6L4A - chains E and I of the 26 polymer chains in the assembly; structure by electron microscopy, 12.30 A resolution (very low resolution: no residue pairs are listed; an interface is given only as per-side residue counts).

[Chain E]
Name: Histone H3.1
From: Homo sapiens
UniProt: P68431 (H31_HUMAN); residues 0-135 here correspond to UniProt positions 1-136 (UniProt number = residue number + 1)
Amino-acid sequence (139 residues; row label = number of the first residue in the row; numbers below 1 keep their minus sign (Gly-3 is residue -3)):
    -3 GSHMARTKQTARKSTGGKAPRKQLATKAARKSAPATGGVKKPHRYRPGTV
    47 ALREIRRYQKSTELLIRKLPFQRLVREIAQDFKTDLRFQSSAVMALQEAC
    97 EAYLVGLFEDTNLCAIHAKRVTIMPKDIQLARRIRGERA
Disordered / not traced: -3 to 38
Sequence notes: expression tag (-3 to -1)
Swiss-Prot annotation at these positions:
  - modified residue: Arg2 (Asymmetric dimethylarginine), Thr3 (Phosphothreonine), Lys4 (Allysine), Gln5 (5-glutamyl dopamine), Thr6 (Phosphothreonine), Arg8 (Citrulline), Lys9 (N6,N6,N6-trimethyllysine), Ser10 (ADP-ribosylserine), Thr11 (Phosphothreonine), Lys14 (N6-(2-hydroxyisobutyryl)lysine), Arg17 (Asymmetric dimethylarginine), Lys18 (N6-(2-hydroxyisobutyryl)lysine), Lys23 (N6-(2-hydroxyisobutyryl)lysine), Arg26 (Citrulline), Lys27 (N6,N6,N6-trimethyllysine), Ser28 (ADP-ribosylserine), Lys36 (N6,N6,N6-trimethyllysine), Lys37 (N6-methyllysine), Tyr41 (Phosphotyrosine), Lys56 (N6,N6,N6-trimethyllysine) and 8 more in UniProt
  - lipidation: Lys18 (N6-decanoyllysine)

[Chain I]
Molecule: 485-nt DNA strand
Sequence (485 nucleotides; each row starts with the number of its first residue; numbers below 1 keep their minus sign (DA-242 is residue -242)):
  -242 ATCAGAATCCCGGTGCCGAGGCCGCTCAATTGGTCGTAGACAGCTCTAGC
  -192 ACCGCTTAAACGCACGTACGCGCTGTCCCCCGCGTTTTAACCGCCAAGGG
  -142 GATTACTCCCTAGTCTCCAGGCACGTGTCAGATATATACATCGATTGGAT
   -92 AGGCCCGGACGGCCTGGATAATCAGAATCCCGGTGCCGAGGCCGCTCAAT
   -42 TGGTCGTAGACAGCTCTAGCACCGCTTAAACGCACGTACGCGCTGTCCCC
     8 CGCGTTTTAACCGCCAAGGGGATTACTCCCTAGTCTCCAGGCACGTGTCA
    58 GATATATACATCGATTGGATAGGCCCCAACGGCCTGGATAATCAGAATCC
   108 CGGTGCCGAGGCCGCTCAATTGGTCGTAGACAGCTCTAGCACCGCTTAAA
   158 CGCACGTACGCGCTGTCCCCCGCGTTTTAACCGCCAAGGGGATTACTCCC
   208 TAGTCTCCAGGCACGTGTCAGATATATACATCGAT

[How chain E and chain I interact]
At this resolution (12 A) residue pairs are not listed: 17 residues of chain E and 12 of chain I lie at the interface.

[In short]
17 residues of chain E face 12 of chain I across their interface.
Here chain E is Histone H3.1 (Homo sapiens) and chain I is a 485-nt DNA strand. Entry 6L4A (H3-H3-H3
tri-nucleosome with the 22 base-pair linker DNA) was determined by electron microscopy, deposited together
with 6L49.
